PDB entry 7ATR | X-ray diffraction, 1.55 A resolution | chains A and B

# Chain A
Protein: Uncharacterized protein YejA
Organism: Escherichia coli (strain K12)
UniProt: P33913 (YEJA_ECOLI); residues 2-580 here correspond to UniProt positions 20-598 (UniProt number = residue number + 18)
Sequence (580 residues; each row starts with the number of its first residue):
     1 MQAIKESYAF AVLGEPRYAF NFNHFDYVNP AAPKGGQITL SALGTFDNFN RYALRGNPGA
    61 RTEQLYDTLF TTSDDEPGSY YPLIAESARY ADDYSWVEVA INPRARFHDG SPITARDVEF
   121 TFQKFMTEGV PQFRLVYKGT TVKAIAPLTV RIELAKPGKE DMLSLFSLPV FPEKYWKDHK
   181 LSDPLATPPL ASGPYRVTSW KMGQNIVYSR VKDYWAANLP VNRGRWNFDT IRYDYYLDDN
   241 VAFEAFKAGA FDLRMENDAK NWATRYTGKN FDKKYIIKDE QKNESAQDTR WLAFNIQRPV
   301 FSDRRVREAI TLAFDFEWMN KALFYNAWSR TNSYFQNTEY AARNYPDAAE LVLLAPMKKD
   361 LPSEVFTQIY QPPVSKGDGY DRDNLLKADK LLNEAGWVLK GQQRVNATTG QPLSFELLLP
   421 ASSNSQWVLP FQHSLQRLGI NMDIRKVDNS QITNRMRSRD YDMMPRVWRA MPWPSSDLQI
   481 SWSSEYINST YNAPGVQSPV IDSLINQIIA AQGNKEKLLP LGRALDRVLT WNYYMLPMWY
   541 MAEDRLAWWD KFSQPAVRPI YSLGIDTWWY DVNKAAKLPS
Differences from the reference sequence: initiating methionine (1)

# Chain B
Protein: Uncharacterized protein YejA
Organism: Escherichia coli K-12
Sequence (11 residues; each row starts with the number of its first residue):
     1 LGEPRYAFNF N

# Chain A / chain B interface
Pairs across the interface (50; chain A residue first):
  Arg51(A) with Glu3(B), salt bridge; Ala7(B); Phe8(B), hydrogen bond (side chain-backbone); Phe10(B)
  Tyr52(A) with Tyr6(B)
  Leu54(A) with Phe8(B)
  Asn57(A) with Phe10(B)
  Pro58(A) with Phe10(B)
  Pro77(A) with Leu1(B)
  Tyr80(A) with Leu1(B)
  Phe125(A) with Tyr6(B), hydrophobic
  Val130(A) with Arg5(B); Tyr6(B); Ala7(B); Phe8(B), hydrophobic
  Pro131(A) with Phe8(B)
  Gln132(A) with Pro4(B), hydrogen bond (side chain-backbone); Arg5(B); Ala7(B); Phe8(B)
  Phe133(A) with Arg5(B); Tyr6(B), hydrophobic
  Val136(A) with Arg5(B)
  Tyr137(A) with Arg5(B), hydrogen bond
  Asp161(A) with Arg5(B), salt bridge
  Ser164(A) with Leu1(B); Gly2(B); Arg5(B)
  Ser167(A) with Tyr6(B)
  Leu168(A) with Tyr6(B), hydrophobic
  Thr453(A) with Phe10(B)
  Met456(A) with Asn9(B)
  Arg457(A) with Phe8(B); Asn9(B), hydrogen bond (side chain-backbone); Phe10(B)
  Arg466(A) with Asn9(B)
  Trp473(A) with Leu1(B), hydrophobic
  Ser476(A) with Arg5(B), hydrogen bond
  Asp477(A) with Leu1(B); Gly2(B), hydrogen bond (side chain-backbone); Pro4(B); Arg5(B), salt bridge
  Ile480(A) with Pro4(B)
  Ser489(A) with Phe8(B)
  Thr490(A) with Phe8(B); Asn9(B), hydrogen bond (side chain-backbone)
  Tyr491(A) with Pro4(B); Ala7(B), hydrogen bond (side chain-backbone); Phe8(B); Asn9(B), hydrogen bond (side chain-backbone)
Other interface residues (no listed pair), chain A (34 interface residues in all): Ala53, Glu63, Gly78, Asn449, Asn488
Other interface residues (no listed pair), chain B (11 interface residues in all): Asn11

# In short
34 residues of chain A face 11 of chain B across their interface; the contacts include 9 hydrogen bonds and 3
salt bridges. Polar pairs include Arg51(A)-Glu3(B), Asp161(A)-Arg5(B) and Asp477(A)-Arg5(B).
Here chain A is Uncharacterized protein YejA (Escherichia coli (strain K12)) and chain B is Uncharacterized
protein YejA (Escherichia coli K-12). Entry 7ATR (The Crystal Structure of YejA - an ABC Peptide Transporter
Receptor) was determined by X-ray diffraction.
